Entry 6BE4 (X-ray diffraction, 1.90 A resolution); this record covers chains H and L.

# Chain H
Name: Fab (F598) Heavy Chain
From: Homo sapiens
Notes: antibody fragment or engineered binder
Chain sequence (227 residues; numbered 1 to 227; the number before each row is that of its first residue):
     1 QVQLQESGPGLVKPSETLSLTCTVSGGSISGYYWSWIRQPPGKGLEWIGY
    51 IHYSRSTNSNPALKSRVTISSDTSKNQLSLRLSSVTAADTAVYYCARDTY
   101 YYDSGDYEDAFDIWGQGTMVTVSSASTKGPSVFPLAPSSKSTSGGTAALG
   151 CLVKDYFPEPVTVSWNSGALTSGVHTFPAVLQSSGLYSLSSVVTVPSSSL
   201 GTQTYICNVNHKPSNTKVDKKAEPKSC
Disordered / not traced: 138-144, 225-227
Cystine bridges: C22-C95, C151-C207

# Chain L
Name: Fab(F598) Light Chain
From: Homo sapiens
Notes: antibody fragment or engineered binder
Chain sequence (217 residues; numbered 1 to 217; the number before each row is that of its first residue):
     1 QLVLTQSPSASASLGASVKLTCTLSSGHSNYAIAWHQQQPGKGPRYLMKV
    51 NRDGSHIRGDGIPDRFSGSTSGAERYLTISSLQSEDEADYYCQTWGAGIR
   101 VFGGGTKLTVLGQPKAAPSVTLFPPSSEELQANKATLVCLISDFYPGAVT
   151 VAWKADGSPVKAGVETTTPSKQSNNKYAASSYLSLTPEQWKSHRSYSCQV
   201 THEGSTVEKTVAPTECS
Disordered / not traced: 214-217
Cystine bridges: C22-C92, C139-C198

# Chain H / chain L interface
Contacting residue pairs (69; chain H residue first):
  I37(H) - F102(L)  hydrophobic
  Q39(H) - Q38(L)  hydrogen bond
  Q39(H) - Y91(L)  hydrogen bond
  K43(H) - Y91(L)
  G44(H) - Y91(L)
  L45(H) - Y91(L)  hydrophobic
  L45(H) - F102(L)
  W47(H) - G98(L)
  W47(H) - I99(L)  hydrophobic
  W47(H) - R100(L)
  W47(H) - F102(L)
  Y50(H) - G98(L)
  Y50(H) - R100(L)
  N58(H) - G98(L)
  Y94(H) - Q38(L)
  Y94(H) - G43(L)
  Y94(H) - P44(L)
  D98(H) - W95(L)
  D98(H) - R100(L)  salt bridge
  T99(H) - W95(L)
  T99(H) - R100(L)  hydrogen bond
  D109(H) - K49(L)
  D109(H) - W95(L)
  D109(H) - R100(L)  salt bridge
  A110(H) - W95(L)  hydrogen bond (backbone-side chain)
  F111(H) - H36(L)  hydrogen bond (backbone-side chain)
  F111(H) - Y46(L)
  F111(H) - Q93(L)
  F111(H) - W95(L)
  D112(H) - Y46(L)
  W114(H) - H36(L)
  W114(H) - P44(L)
  W114(H) - R45(L)
  W114(H) - Y46(L)
  W114(H) - F102(L)  hydrophobic
  F133(H) - S126(L)
  F133(H) - E128(L)
  F133(H) - E129(L)
  P134(H) - S126(L)
  P134(H) - E128(L)
  L135(H) - F123(L)  hydrophobic
  A136(H) - F123(L)
  A136(H) - P124(L)
  A148(H) - T121(L)
  A148(H) - F123(L)
  L152(H) - Y182(L)  hydrophobic
  K154(H) - E129(L)  salt bridge
  K154(H) - K134(L)
  K154(H) - T136(L)
  F177(H) - L140(L)  hydrophobic
  F177(H) - I141(L)
  F177(H) - S142(L)
  F177(H) - A178(L)  hydrophobic
  F177(H) - A179(L)
  P178(H) - T167(L)
  P178(H) - S170(L)
  P178(H) - S180(L)
  A179(H) - T167(L)
  V180(H) - E165(L)
  V180(H) - T167(L)
  V180(H) - Y182(L)  hydrophobic
  Q182(H) - E165(L)
  S183(H) - E165(L)
  L189(H) - Y182(L)
  S190(H) - V138(L)
  S190(H) - L140(L)
  S190(H) - Y182(L)  hydrogen bond
  V192(H) - F123(L)  hydrophobic
  V192(H) - L140(L)  hydrophobic
Other interface residues (no listed pair), chain H (40 interface residues in all): S35, E46, P61, P137, L149, G150, L181, S188
Other interface residues (no listed pair), chain L (37 interface residues in all): K42, A132, T166, Q172

# Overview
40 residues of chain H and 37 residues of chain L are in contact; the contacts include 6 hydrogen bonds and 3
salt bridges. Polar pairs include D98(H)-R100(L), D109(H)-R100(L) and K154(H)-E129(L).
Chain H is Fab (F598) Heavy Chain and chain L is Fab(F598) Light Chain, both from Homo sapiens; the structure,
Crystal structure of a polysaccharide-binding human Fab (F598) in complex with nona-N-acetyl-D-glucosamine
(9NAc), was determined by X-ray diffraction together with 6BE2 and 6BE3 from the same study.
